8CWO - chains A and H of the 15 polymer chains in the assembly; structure by electron microscopy, 2.84 A resolution.

== Chain A ==
Molecule: 16S ribosomal RNA
From: Cutibacterium acnes
Sequence (1537 nucleotides; row label = number of the first residue in the row):
     1 UUUUUCAUUGGAGAGUUUGAUCCUGGCUCAGGACGAACGCUGGCGGCGUG
    51 CUUAACACAUGCAAGUCGAACGGAAAGGCCCUGCUUUUGUGGGGUGCUCG
   101 AGUGGCGAACGGGUGAGUAACACGUGAGUAACCUGCCCUUGACUUUGGGA
   151 UAACUUCAGGAAACUGGGGCUAAUACCGGAUAGGAGCUCCUGCUGCAUGG
   201 UGGGGGUUGGAAAGUUUCGGCGGUUGGGGAUGGACUCGCGGCUUAUCAGC
   251 UUGUUGGUGGGGUAGUGGCUUACCAAGGCUUUGACGGGUAGCCGGCCUGA
   301 GAGGGUGACCGGCCACAUUGGGACUGAGAUACGGCCCAGACUCCUACGGG
   351 AGGCAGCAGUGGGGAAUAUUGCACAAUGGGCGGAAGCCUGAUGCAGCAAC
   401 GCCGCGUGCGGGAUGACGGCCUUCGGGUUGUAAACCGCUUUCGCCUGUGA
   451 CGAAGCGUGAGUGACGGUAAUGGGUAAAGAAGCACCGGCUAACUACGUGC
   501 CAGCAGCCXCGGUGAUACGUAGGGUGCGAGCGUUGUCCGGAUUUAUUGGG
   551 CGUAAAGGGCUCGUAGGUGGUUGAUCGCGUCGGAAGUGUAAUCUUGGGGC
   601 UUAACCCUGAGCGUGCUUUCGAUACGGGUUGACUUGAGGAAGGUAGGGGA
   651 GAAUGGAAUUCCUGGUGGAGCGGUGGAAUGCGCAGAUAUCAGGAGGAACA
   701 CCAGUGGCGAAGGCGGUUCUCUGGGCCUUUCCUGACGCUGAGGAGCGAAA
   751 GCGUGGGGAGCGAACAGGCUUAGAUACCCUGGUAGUCCACGCUGUAAACG
   801 GUGGGUACUAGGUGUGGGGUCCAUUCCACGGGUUCCGUGCCGUAGCUAAC
   851 GCUUUAAGUACCCCGCCUGGGGAGUACGGCCGCAAGGCUAAAACUCAAAG
   901 GAAUUGACGGGGCCCCGCACAAGCGGCGGAGCAUGCGGAUUAAUUCGAUG
   951 XAACGCGUAGAACCUUACCUGGGUUUGACAUGGAUCGGGAGUGCUCAGAG
  1001 AUGGGUGUGCCUCUUUUGGGGUCGGUUCACAGGUGGUGCAUGGCUGUCGU
  1051 CAGCUCGUGUCGUGAGAUGUUGGGUUAAGUCCCGCAACGAGCGCAACCCU
  1101 UGUUCACUGUUGCCAGCACGUUAUGGUGGGGACUCAGUGGAGACCGCCGG
  1151 GGUCAACUCGGAGGAAGGUGGGGAUGACGUCAAGUCAUCAUGCCCCUUAU
  1201 GUCCAGGGCUUCACGCAUGCUACAAUGGCUGGUACAGAGAGUGGCGAGCC
  1251 UGUGAGGGUGAGCGAAUCUCGGAAAGCCGGUCUCAGUUCGGAUUGGGGUC
  1301 UGCAACUCGACCUCAUGAAGUCGGAGUCGCUAGUAAUCGCAGAUCAGCAA
  1351 CGCUGCGGUGAAUACGUUCCCGGGGCUUGUACACACXGCCXGUXAAGUCA
  1401 UGAAAGUUGGUAACACCCGAAGCCGGUGGCCUAACCGUUGUGGGGGAGCC
  1451 GUCGAAGGUGGGACUGGUGAUUAGGACUAAGUCGUAACAAGGUAGCCGUA
  1501 CCGGAAGGUGCGGCUGGAUCACCUCCUUUCUAAGGAG
Unresolved in the structure: 1-5, 83-89, 906-1380, 1522-1537
Modified / non-standard residues: PSU (pseudouridine-5'-monophosphate) at position 498, G7M (N7-methyl-guanosine-5'-monophosphate) at position 509, 2MG (2N-methylguanosine-5'-monophosphate) at position 950, 5MC (5-methylcytidine-5'-monophosphate) at position 951, 5MC (5-methylcytidine-5'-monophosphate) at position 1387, 4OC (4n,o2'-methylcytidine-5'-monophosphate) at position 1389, 5MC (5-methylcytidine-5'-monophosphate) at position 1391, 5MC (5-methylcytidine-5'-monophosphate) at position 1394, UR3 (3-methyluridine-5'-monophoshate) at position 1485, 2MG (2N-methylguanosine-5'-monophosphate) at position 1503, MA6 (6N-dimethyladenosine-5'-monophoshate) at position 1505, MA6 (6N-dimethyladenosine-5'-monophoshate) at position 1506
Ion coordination: Mg2+ site 1 near U17 (its only coordinating residue here); Mg2+ site 2 near G25 (its only coordinating residue here); Mg2+ site 3: A63, C388, U389; Mg2+ site 4 near G100 (its only coordinating residue here); Mg2+ site 5: A109, G333; Mg2+ site 6 near C110 (its only coordinating residue here); Mg2+ site 7: A116, G117, G291; Mg2+ site 8: A175, C176; Mg2+ site 9 near A308 (its only coordinating residue here); Mg2+ site 10 near C354 (its only coordinating residue here); Mg2+ site 11 near A385 (its only coordinating residue here); Mg2+ site 12: A491, A492; 23 more Mg2+ sites not listed

== Chain H ==
Molecule: 30S ribosomal protein S8
From: Cutibacterium acnes
UniProt: A0A2B7ITQ7 (A0A2B7ITQ7_CUTAC); residues 1-135 here = UniProt positions 1-135
Chain sequence (135 residues; numbered 1 to 135; the number before each row is that of its first residue):
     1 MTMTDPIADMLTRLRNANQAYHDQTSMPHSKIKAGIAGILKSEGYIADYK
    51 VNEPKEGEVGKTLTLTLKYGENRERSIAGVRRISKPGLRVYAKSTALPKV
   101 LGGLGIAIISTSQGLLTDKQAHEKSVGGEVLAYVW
Unresolved in the structure: 1

== How chain A and chain H interact ==
Contacting residue pairs (69; chain A residue first):
  C6(A) with Lys-119(H), hydrogen bond to the base; His-122(H), salt bridge to the phosphate; Glu-123(H), base contact
  A7(A) with Lys-99(H), sugar contact
  U568(A) with Pro-86(H), phosphate contact
  G569(A) with Thr-4(H), sugar contact; Pro-86(H), phosphate contact; Arg-89(H), salt bridge to the phosphate
  G570(A) with Thr-4(H), phosphate contact; Pro-6(H), phosphate contact
  U571(A) with Pro-6(H), phosphate contact; His-29(H), sugar contact; Ser-30(H), phosphate contact
  U572(A) with Ser-30(H), phosphate contact; Lys-31(H), hydrogen bond to the phosphate
  G573(A) with Lys-31(H), salt bridge to the phosphate
  G579(A) with Tyr-91(H), hydrogen bond to the base
  U580(A) with Tyr-91(H), sugar contact
  C581(A) with Ala-92(H), sugar contact; Lys-93(H), salt bridge to the phosphate; Ser-94(H), phosphate contact; Val-126(H), sugar contact; Gly-127(H), hydrogen bond to the sugar; Gly-128(H), sugar contact
  G582(A) with Lys-93(H), phosphate contact; Ser-94(H), hydrogen bond to the phosphate; Ser-125(H), sugar contact
  A622(A) with Ser-112(H), hydrogen bond to the sugar
  U623(A) with Ser-112(H), hydrogen bond to the sugar
  A624(A) with Ser-110(H), hydrogen bond to the sugar; Thr-111(H), base contact; Ser-112(H), base contact; Gly-114(H), sugar contact
  C625(A) with Ser-110(H), sugar contact; Glu-129(H), hydrogen bond to the sugar
  G626(A) with Arg-89(H), sugar contact
  U634(A) with Val-59(H), phosphate contact
  U635(A) with Val-59(H), base contact
  G737(A) with Thr-2(H), hydrogen bond to the base
  C738(A) with Thr-2(H), sugar contact
  G805(A) with Thr-2(H), hydrogen bond to the sugar
  U806(A) with Thr-2(H), hydrogen bond to the sugar; Met-3(H), sugar contact
  A807(A) with Asp-9(H), hydrogen bond to the sugar; Arg-13(H), hydrogen bond to the sugar
  C808(A) with Arg-13(H), sugar contact; Asn-16(H), hydrogen bond to the base
  U809(A) with Asn-16(H), sugar contact; Ala-20(H), phosphate contact; His-22(H), hydrogen bond to the phosphate
  A810(A) with His-22(H), salt bridge to the phosphate
  G845(A) with Gln-19(H), sugar contact
  G858(A) with Asn-16(H), base contact
  U859(A) with Thr-12(H), hydrogen bond to the base; Arg-15(H), hydrogen bond to the sugar; Asn-16(H), hydrogen bond to the sugar
  A860(A) with Ala-8(H), sugar contact; Thr-12(H), sugar contact; Arg-15(H), hydrogen bond to the phosphate
  C861(A) with Thr-4(H), hydrogen bond to the sugar; Asp-5(H), sugar contact; Ala-8(H), sugar contact; Lys-85(H), salt bridge to the phosphate; Pro-86(H), phosphate contact
  C862(A) with Thr-4(H), sugar contact; Lys-85(H), phosphate contact; Pro-86(H), sugar contact; Gly-87(H), hydrogen bond to the phosphate
  C863(A) with Gly-87(H), phosphate contact
Also at the interface, not in a pair above, chain A (37 interface residues in all): G615, G636, A844
Also at the interface, not in a pair above, chain H (43 interface residues in all): Ile-32, Leu-88, Thr-95, Leu-115

== Summary ==
The interface between chain A and chain H involves 37 residues on one side and 43 on the other; the contacts
include 22 hydrogen bonds and 6 salt bridges. Among the polar pairs are C6(A)/Lys-119(H), G579(A)/Tyr-91(H)
and G737(A)/Thr-2(H).
Chain A is 16S ribosomal RNA and chain H is 30S ribosomal protein S8, both from Cutibacterium acnes; the
structure, Cutibacterium acnes 30S ribosomal subunit with Sarecycline bound, body domain only in the local
refined map, was determined by electron microscopy (same publication as 8CVO).
